Entry 3JB7 (electron microscopy, 4.00 A resolution); this record covers chains A and B of the 6 polymer chains in the assembly.

[Chain A]
Protein: CPV RNA-dependent RNA polymerase
Source organism: Bombyx mori cypovirus 1
Notes: EC 2.7.7.48
Reference sequence: D0EZK6 (D0EZK6_CPVBM); the construct lacks a stretch of the UniProt sequence, so the offset changes along the chain: 1-1005 = UniProt 1-1005; 1006-1224 = UniProt 1007-1225
Amino-acid sequence (1225 residues; each row starts with the number of its first residue):
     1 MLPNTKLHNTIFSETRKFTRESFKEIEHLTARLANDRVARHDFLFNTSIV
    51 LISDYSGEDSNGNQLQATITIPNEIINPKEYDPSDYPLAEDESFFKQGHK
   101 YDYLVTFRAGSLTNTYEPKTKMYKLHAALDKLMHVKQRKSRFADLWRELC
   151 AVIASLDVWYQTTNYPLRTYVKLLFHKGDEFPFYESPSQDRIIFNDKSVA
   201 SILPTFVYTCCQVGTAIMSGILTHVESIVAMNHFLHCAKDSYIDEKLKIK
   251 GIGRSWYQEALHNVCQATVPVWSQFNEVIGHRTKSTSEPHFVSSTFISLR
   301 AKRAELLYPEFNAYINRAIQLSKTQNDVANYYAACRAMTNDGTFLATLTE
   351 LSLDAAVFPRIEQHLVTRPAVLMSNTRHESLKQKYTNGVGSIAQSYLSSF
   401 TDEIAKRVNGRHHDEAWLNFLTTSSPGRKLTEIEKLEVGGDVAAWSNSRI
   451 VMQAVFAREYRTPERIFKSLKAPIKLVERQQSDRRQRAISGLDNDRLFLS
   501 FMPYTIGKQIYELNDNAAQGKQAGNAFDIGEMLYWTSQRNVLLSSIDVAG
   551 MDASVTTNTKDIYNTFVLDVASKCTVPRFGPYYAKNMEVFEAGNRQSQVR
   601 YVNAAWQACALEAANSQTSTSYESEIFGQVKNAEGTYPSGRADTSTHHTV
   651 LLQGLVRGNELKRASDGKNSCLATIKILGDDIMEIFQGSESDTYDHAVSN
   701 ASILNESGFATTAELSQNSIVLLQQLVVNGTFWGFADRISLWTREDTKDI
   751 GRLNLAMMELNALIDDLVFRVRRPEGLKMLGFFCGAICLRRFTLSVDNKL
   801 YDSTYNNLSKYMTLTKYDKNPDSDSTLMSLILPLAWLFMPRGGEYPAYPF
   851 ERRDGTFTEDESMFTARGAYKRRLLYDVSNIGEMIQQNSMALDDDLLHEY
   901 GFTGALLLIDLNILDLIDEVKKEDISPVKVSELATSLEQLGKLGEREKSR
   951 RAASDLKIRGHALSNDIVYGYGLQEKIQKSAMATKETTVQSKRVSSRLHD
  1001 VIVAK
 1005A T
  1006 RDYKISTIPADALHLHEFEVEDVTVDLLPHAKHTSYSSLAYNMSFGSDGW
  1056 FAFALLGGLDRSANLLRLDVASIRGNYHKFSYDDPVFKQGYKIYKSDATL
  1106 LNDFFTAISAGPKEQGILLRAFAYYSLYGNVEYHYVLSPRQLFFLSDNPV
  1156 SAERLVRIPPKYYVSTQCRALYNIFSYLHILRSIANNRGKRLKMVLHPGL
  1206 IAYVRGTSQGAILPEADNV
Unresolved in the structure: 1-4, 1005A, 1081-1089, 1212-1224
Ligand contacts:
  - CTP (cytidine-5'-triphosphate): Arg479, Arg484, Arg487, Ile489, Asp547, Val548, Ala549, Gly550, Met551, Asp552, Ser639, Thr644, Ser645, His648, Asp680, Asp681
  - GTP (guanosine-5'-triphosphate): Asn35, Arg37, Arg40, Asp144, Arg147, Tyr184, Glu185, Ser186, Pro187, Arg791

[Chain B]
Protein: Viral structural protein 4
Source organism: Bombyx mori cypovirus 1
Reference sequence: Q9IR43 (Q9IR43_CPVBM); residues 1-561 here = UniProt positions 1-561
Amino-acid sequence (561 residues; each row starts with the number of its first residue):
     1 MFAIDPLKHSKLYEEYGLYLRPHQINQEIKPTTIKKKELAPTIRSIKYAS
    51 LIHSMLAKHAARHNGTLINPRMYADMITLGNTKVTVTKGTPKAQIDTLKM
   101 NGLTVVSKSRRNNKKKPVSDTTATIDENTDDIVTYKALTEMSTLIESFRL
   151 PSGLALIIFDDEKYQSLIPNYINQLIAYTQPHIIPTWQGIADFSDTYLRS
   201 YFKRPFELTASNLAAPQKYNLSPMTRSIFNNTGREDAVIRKLYGYGEYVF
   251 IRYEGCLITWTGIYGEVTMMVNLSKRDLGLDVGDDYLKEYKKLLFYGVIT
   301 DAIPSGISARSTIMKISPHKMMNPSGGALAVLSKFLEAVVSTNVINATLV
   351 VYAEKGAGKTSFLSTYAEQLSLASGQVVGHLSSDAYGRWLAKNKDVEEPS
   401 FAYDYVLSLDTDDNESYYEQKASELLISHGISEVAQYELLSVRKKIKMMD
   451 EMNEVLIAQLENADTHSERNFYYMVSTGKTTPRTLIVEGHFNAQDATIAR
   501 TDTTVLLRTINDTTQAMRDRQRGGVVQLFLRDTYYRLLPALHTTVYPFEM
   551 LESIRRWKWVH
Unresolved in the structure: 1, 24-39, 86-130, 561
Ligand contacts: GTP (guanosine-5'-triphosphate): Lys355, Gly356, Ala357, Gly358, Lys359, Thr360, Ser361, Asp384, Arg520, Gln521, Arg522, Gly523

[How chain A and chain B interact]
Pairs across the interface - 116 pairs, chain A then chain B:
  Ala89(A) - Tyr473(B)
  Glu90(A) - Met474(B)
  Glu90(A) - Thr477(B)
  Glu90(A) - Lys479(B)
  Asp91(A) - Asn346(B)
  Asp91(A) - Ser476(B)
  Asp91(A) - Thr477(B)  hydrogen bond (backbone-backbone)
  Asp91(A) - Gly478(B)
  Ser93(A) - Ile345(B)
  Ser93(A) - Asn346(B)
  Ser93(A) - Thr477(B)
  Lys96(A) - Tyr473(B)
  Gln97(A) - Ala463(B)
  Gln97(A) - Arg469(B)
  Gln97(A) - Asn470(B)
  Gln97(A) - Tyr473(B)  hydrogen bond (backbone-side chain)
  Lys121(A) - Ile345(B)
  Phe358(A) - Arg469(B)
  Phe358(A) - Ala496(B)
  Pro359(A) - Ala496(B)
  Ile361(A) - Glu461(B)
  Ile361(A) - Ala493(B)
  Ile361(A) - Ala496(B)  hydrophobic
  Gln363(A) - Ile457(B)
  Leu365(A) - Ile457(B)  hydrophobic
  Leu365(A) - Ala493(B)  hydrophobic
  Leu365(A) - Leu537(B)  hydrophobic
  Val366(A) - Leu537(B)
  Thr367(A) - Arg536(B)
  Arg368(A) - Tyr535(B)  hydrogen bond (side chain-backbone)
  Arg368(A) - Arg536(B)  hydrogen bond (backbone-backbone)
  Arg368(A) - Leu538(B)
  Arg368(A) - Pro539(B)
  Thr376(A) - Tyr546(B)
  Arg377(A) - Ser325(B)  hydrogen bond
  Arg377(A) - Thr544(B)
  Arg377(A) - Tyr546(B)
  Arg377(A) - Glu549(B)  salt bridge
  His378(A) - Ile303(B)
  His378(A) - Arg508(B)
  Ala454(A) - Asn64(B)
  Val455(A) - Asn64(B)  hydrogen bond (backbone-side chain)
  Ala457(A) - Asn64(B)
  Ala457(A) - Thr66(B)
  Arg458(A) - Asn64(B)  hydrogen bond (side chain-backbone)
  Arg458(A) - Gly65(B)
  Arg458(A) - Thr66(B)
  Arg458(A) - Asn170(B)
  Arg461(A) - Asn173(B)
  Arg461(A) - Gln174(B)
  Arg461(A) - Ala177(B)
  Thr462(A) - Asn170(B)  hydrogen bond
  Thr462(A) - Asn173(B)  hydrogen bond
  Phe467(A) - Glu162(B)
  Phe467(A) - Gly326(B)
  Phe467(A) - Gly327(B)
  Phe467(A) - Ala330(B)
  Leu470(A) - Lys334(B)
  Lys471(A) - Ala330(B)
  Lys471(A) - Ser333(B)
  Lys471(A) - Glu337(B)
  Thr557(A) - Asp495(B)  hydrogen bond
  Thr557(A) - Leu541(B)
  Thr557(A) - His542(B)
  Asn558(A) - Asn492(B)
  Asn558(A) - Leu537(B)  hydrogen bond (side chain-backbone)
  Asn558(A) - Pro539(B)
  Arg578(A) - Ile176(B)
  Arg578(A) - Ala177(B)
  Arg578(A) - Thr179(B)  hydrogen bond (side chain-backbone)
  Arg578(A) - Gln180(B)
  Arg578(A) - Pro181(B)
  Tyr583(A) - Ile158(B)
  Tyr583(A) - Gln165(B)
  Tyr583(A) - Ile176(B)
  Lys585(A) - Asp160(B)  salt bridge
  Lys585(A) - Gln165(B)
  Lys585(A) - Ile183(B)
  Glu588(A) - Thr186(B)
  Glu588(A) - Trp187(B)
  Phe590(A) - Thr300(B)
  Phe590(A) - Ala302(B)  hydrophobic
  Arg595(A) - Gly265(B)
  Arg595(A) - Ala302(B)
  Ala613(A) - Leu541(B)
  Ala614(A) - Leu541(B)
  Ala614(A) - His542(B)  hydrogen bond (backbone-backbone)
  Ala614(A) - Thr543(B)
  Asn615(A) - Thr543(B)
  Ser616(A) - Leu541(B)  hydrogen bond (backbone-backbone)
  Ser616(A) - His542(B)
  Gln617(A) - Val331(B)
  Gln617(A) - Lys334(B)
  Gln617(A) - Asp502(B)  hydrogen bond (side chain-backbone)
  Gln617(A) - Thr503(B)
  Gln617(A) - Thr504(B)  hydrogen bond (side chain-backbone)
  Ser619(A) - Thr501(B)
  Ser619(A) - Asp502(B)
  Phe627(A) - Ile345(B)
  Gly628(A) - Asn343(B)
  Gln629(A) - Asn343(B)  hydrogen bond (backbone-backbone)
  Gln629(A) - Val344(B)
  Val630(A) - Arg500(B)
  Lys631(A) - Val344(B)
  Lys631(A) - Asn346(B)
  Lys631(A) - Arg500(B)
  Lys631(A) - Asp502(B)
  Asn632(A) - Thr501(B)
  Ala633(A) - Asp495(B)
  Ala633(A) - Ala499(B)  hydrophobic
  Glu634(A) - Asp495(B)
  Glu634(A) - Ala496(B)
  Glu634(A) - Thr504(B)
  Glu634(A) - His542(B)  salt bridge
  Glu938(A) - Thr66(B)
  Glu945(A) - Arg71(B)
Other interface residues (no listed pair), chain A (70 interface residues in all): Glu92, Phe94, Phe95, Leu353, Asp354, His364, Glu379, Glu459, Pro463, Glu464, Asp561, Asn564, Asn594, Gln596, Glu623, Gly635, Leu937, Gly941, Lys942
Other interface residues (no listed pair), chain B (82 interface residues in all): His63, Ile68, Asn69, Pro70, Ser166, Tyr178, Tyr264, Glu266, Asp301, Asn453, Leu460, Thr481, Phe491, Ala540

[In short]
Chain A and chain B form an interface of 70 and 82 residues respectively; the contacts include 17 hydrogen
bonds and 3 salt bridges. Polar contacts include Arg377(A)-Glu549(B), Lys585(A)-Asp160(B) and
Glu634(A)-His542(B). Bound to chain A: GTP and CTP. Chain B binds GTP.
Chain A is CPV RNA-dependent RNA polymerase and chain B is Viral structural protein 4, both from Bombyx mori
cypovirus 1; the structure, In situ structures of the segmented genome and RNA polymerase complex inside a
dsRNA virus, was determined by electron microscopy (same publication as 3JB6).
